Entry 8K7S (electron microscopy, 3.51 A resolution); this record covers chains F and A of the 3 polymer chains in the assembly.

== Chain F ==
Molecule: IgE Fc
Source organism: Mus musculus
Sequence (356 residues; numbered 72 to 427; the number before each row is that of its first residue):
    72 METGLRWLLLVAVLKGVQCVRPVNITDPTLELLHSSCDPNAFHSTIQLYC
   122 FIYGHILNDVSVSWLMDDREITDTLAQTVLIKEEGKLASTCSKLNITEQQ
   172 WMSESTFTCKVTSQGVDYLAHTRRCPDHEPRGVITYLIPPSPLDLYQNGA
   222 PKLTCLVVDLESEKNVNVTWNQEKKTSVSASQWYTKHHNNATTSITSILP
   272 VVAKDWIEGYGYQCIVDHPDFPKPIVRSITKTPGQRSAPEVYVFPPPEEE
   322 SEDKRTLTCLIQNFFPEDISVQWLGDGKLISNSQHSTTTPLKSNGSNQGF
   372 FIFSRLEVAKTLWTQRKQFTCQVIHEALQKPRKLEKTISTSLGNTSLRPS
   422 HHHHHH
Not modelled in the structure: 72-97, 414-427
Disulfides: Cys121-Cys180, Cys226-Cys285, Cys330-Cys392
Covalently attached groups: N-acetylglucosamine (NAG) linked to Asn238; glycan linked to Asn261

== Chain A ==
Molecule: FCER1A
Source organism: Homo sapiens
Sequence (280 residues; numbered 1 to 280; the number before each row is that of its first residue):
     1 MAPAMESPTLLCVALLFFAPDGVLAVPQKPKVSLNPPWNRIFKGENVTLT
    51 CNGNNFFEVSSTKWFHNGSLSEETNSSLNIVNAKFEDSGEYKCQHQQVNE
   101 SEPVYLEVFSDWLLLQASAEVVMEGQPLFLRCHGWRNWDVYKVIYYKDGE
   151 ALKYWYENHNISITNATVEDSGTYYCTGKVWQLDYESEPLNITVIKAPRE
   201 KYWLQFFIPLLVVILFAVDTGLFISTQQQVTFLLKIKRTRKGFRLLNPHP
   251 KPNPKNNENLYFQGDYKDDDDKHHHHHHHH
Not modelled in the structure: 1-28, 196-280
Disulfides: Cys51-Cys93, Cys132-Cys176
Covalently attached groups: N-acetylglucosamine (NAG) linked to Asn46, Asn160, Asn191; glycan linked to Asn67

== How chain F and chain A interact ==
Contacting residue pairs (17):
  His199(F) - Tyr156(A)
  His199(F) - Gln182(A)
  Glu200(F) - Tyr141(A)
  Glu200(F) - Gln182(A)
  Pro201(F) - Trp181(A)
  Arg202(F) - Trp181(A)
  Arg202(F) - Gln182(A)
  Arg202(F) - Leu183(A)
  Gly203(F) - Trp181(A)  hydrogen bond (backbone-backbone)
  Gly203(F) - Leu183(A)
  Val204(F) - Leu183(A)
  Phe292(F) - Trp112(A)  hydrophobic
  Pro293(F) - Ser110(A)  hydrogen bond (backbone-side chain)
  Pro293(F) - Asp111(A)
  Pro293(F) - Trp112(A)
  Pro293(F) - Trp135(A)  hydrophobic
  Lys294(F) - Ser110(A)
Also at the interface, not in a pair above, chain F (11 interface residues in all): Asp291, Ile296
Also at the interface, not in a pair above, chain A (11 interface residues in all): Arg136, Tyr185

== In short ==
The chain F/chain A interface involves 11 residues from each chain; the contacts include 2 hydrogen bonds.
Among the polar pairs are Pro293(F)-Ser110(A) and Gly203(F)-Trp181(A). N-acetylglucosamine is covalently
linked to Asn238(F). Covalently linked N-acetylglucosamine: at Asn46(A), Asn160(A) and Asn191(A).
Here chain F is IgE Fc (Mus musculus) and chain A is FCER1A (Homo sapiens). Entry 8K7S (Human Fc epsilon RI in
complex with mIgE Fc (TMD disordered)) was determined by electron microscopy, deposited together with 8K7R,
8K7T and 8YRJ.
